Entry 4ZPR (X-ray diffraction, 3.90 A resolution); this record covers chains A and D of the 4 polymer chains in the assembly.

# Chain A
Protein: Aryl hydrocarbon receptor nuclear translocator
Source organism: Mus musculus
Reference sequence: P53762 (ARNT_MOUSE); residues 82-464 here = UniProt positions 82-464
Amino-acid sequence (384 residues; numbered 81 to 464; the number before each row is that of its first residue):
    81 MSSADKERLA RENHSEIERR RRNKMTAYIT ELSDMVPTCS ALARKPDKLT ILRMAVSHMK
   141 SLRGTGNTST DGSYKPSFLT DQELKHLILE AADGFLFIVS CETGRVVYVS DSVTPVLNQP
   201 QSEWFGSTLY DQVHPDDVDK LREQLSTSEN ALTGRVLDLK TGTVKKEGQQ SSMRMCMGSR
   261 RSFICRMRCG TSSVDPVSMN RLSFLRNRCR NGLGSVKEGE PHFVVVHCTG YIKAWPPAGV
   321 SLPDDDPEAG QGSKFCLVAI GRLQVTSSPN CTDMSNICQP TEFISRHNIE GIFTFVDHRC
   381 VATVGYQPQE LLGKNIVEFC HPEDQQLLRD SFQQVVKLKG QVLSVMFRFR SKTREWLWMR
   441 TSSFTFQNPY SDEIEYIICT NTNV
Not modelled in the structure: 81-86, 119-120, 143-159, 181-183, 227-259, 270-305, 312-337, 345-360, 428-437
Sequence notes: initiating methionine (81)

# Chain D
Molecule: 21-nt DNA strand
Sequence (21 nucleotides; row label = number of the first residue in the row):
     1 CACGACCCGC ACGTACGCAG C

# Chain A / chain D interface
Pairs across the interface (6; chain A residue first):
  His-94(A) / DG9(D)  base contact
  Glu-98(A) / DC10(D)  hydrogen bond to the base
  Arg-101(A) / DG9(D)  sugar contact
  Arg-101(A) / DC10(D)  salt bridge to the phosphate
  Arg-102(A) / DA11(D)  base contact
  Arg-102(A) / DC12(D)  base contact

# Summary
The chain A/chain D interface involves 4 residues from each chain, with 1 hydrogen bond and 1 salt bridge.
Polar pairs include Glu-98(A)/DC10(D) and Arg-101(A)/DC10(D).
Here chain A is Aryl hydrocarbon receptor nuclear translocator (Mus musculus) and chain D is a 21-nt DNA
strand. Entry 4ZPR (Crystal Structure of the Heterodimeric HIF-1a:ARNT Complex with HRE DNA) was determined by
X-ray diffraction (same publication as 4ZP4, 4ZPH, 4ZPK and 4ZQD).
